3CE6 - chains A and D of the 4 polymer chains in the assembly; structure by X-ray diffraction, 1.60 A resolution.

Chain A (and D):
Name: Adenosylhomocysteinase
From: Mycobacterium tuberculosis
Notes: EC 3.3.1.1; chain D of this document is another copy of the same molecule, construct and numbering; everything in this record applies to it too
UniProt: P60176 (SAHH_MYCTU); residues 2-495 here = UniProt positions 2-495
Sequence (494 residues; row label = number of the first residue in the row):
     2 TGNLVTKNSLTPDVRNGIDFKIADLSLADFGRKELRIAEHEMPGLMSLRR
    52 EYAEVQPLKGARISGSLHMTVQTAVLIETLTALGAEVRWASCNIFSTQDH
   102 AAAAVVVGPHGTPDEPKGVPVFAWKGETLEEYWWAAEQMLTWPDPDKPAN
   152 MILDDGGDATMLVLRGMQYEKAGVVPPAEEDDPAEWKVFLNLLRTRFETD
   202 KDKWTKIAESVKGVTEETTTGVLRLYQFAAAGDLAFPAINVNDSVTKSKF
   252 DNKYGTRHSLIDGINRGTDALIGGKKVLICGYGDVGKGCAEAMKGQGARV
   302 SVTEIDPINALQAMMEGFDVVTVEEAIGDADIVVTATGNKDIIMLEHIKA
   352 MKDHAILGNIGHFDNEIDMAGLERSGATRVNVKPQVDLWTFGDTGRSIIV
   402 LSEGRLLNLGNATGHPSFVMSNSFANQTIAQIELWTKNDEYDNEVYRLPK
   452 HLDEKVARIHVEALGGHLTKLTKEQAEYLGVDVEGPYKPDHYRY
Unresolved in the structure: 2-9 (chain D: 2-10)
Residues lining bound ligands:
  - adenosine (ADN): Leu68, His69, Thr71, Gln73, Thr74, Asp156, Glu218, Thr219, Lys248, Asp252, His363, Leu407, Asn409, Leu410, Thr414, Gly415, His416, Met421, Phe425
  - NAD (nicotinamide-adenine-dinucleotide), molecule 1: Thr219, Thr220, Thr221, Lys248, Asp252, Asn253, Thr257, Gly282, Tyr283, Gly284, Asp285, Val286, Gly287, Thr304, Glu305, Ile306, Asp307, Asn310, Ala337, Thr338, Gly339, Asn340, Ile343, Ile361, Gly362, His363, Glu367, Leu407, Asn409, His416
  - NAD, molecule 2: Thr470, Leu472, Gln476, Leu480, Lys489, Tyr493

Chain A / chain D interface:
Contacting residue pairs (24; chain A residue first):
  Leu272(A) - Met316(D)  hydrophobic
  Gly274(A) - Met316(D)
  Gly275(A) - Met315(D)  hydrogen bond (backbone-backbone)
  Lys277(A) - Asp320(D)  salt bridge
  Lys295(A) - Lys295(D)
  Gly298(A) - Met315(D)
  Gly298(A) - Met316(D)
  Gly298(A) - Gly318(D)  hydrogen bond (backbone-backbone)
  Ala299(A) - Gly318(D)
  Arg300(A) - Met315(D)
  Arg300(A) - Gly318(D)
  Arg300(A) - Phe319(D)
  Arg300(A) - Asp320(D)  salt bridge
  Met315(A) - Gly275(D)  hydrogen bond (backbone-backbone)
  Met315(A) - Gly298(D)
  Met315(A) - Arg300(D)
  Met316(A) - Leu272(D)  hydrophobic
  Met316(A) - Gly274(D)
  Met316(A) - Gly298(D)
  Gly318(A) - Gly298(D)  hydrogen bond (backbone-backbone)
  Gly318(A) - Ala299(D)
  Gly318(A) - Arg300(D)
  Phe319(A) - Arg300(D)
  Asp320(A) - Arg300(D)  salt bridge
Interface residues without a listed pair, chain A (14 interface residues in all): Glu317
Interface residues without a listed pair, chain D (13 interface residues in all): Glu317

Overview:
14 residues of chain A face 13 of chain D across their interface; the contacts include 4 hydrogen bonds and 3
salt bridges. Among the polar pairs are Lys277(A)-Asp320(D), Arg300(A)-Asp320(D) and Gly275(A)-Met315(D).
Bound to chain A: adenosine and NAD.
Both chains are Adenosylhomocysteinase (Mycobacterium tuberculosis). Entry 3CE6 (Crystal structure of
Mycobacterium tuberculosis S-adenosyl-L-homocysteine hydrolase in ternary complex with NAD and adenosine) was
determined by X-ray diffraction, deposited together with 2ZIZ, 2ZJ0, 2ZJ1 and 3DHY.
